5JCX - chains B and D of the 4 polymer chains in the assembly; structure by X-ray diffraction, 1.43 A resolution.

== Chain B (and D) ==
Protein: Pteridine reductase
From: Trypanosoma brucei brucei
Notes: chain D of this document is another copy of the same molecule, construct and numbering; everything in this record applies to it too
UniProt: O76290 (O76290_TRYBB); numbering as in UniProt (aligned over 1-268)
Amino-acid sequence (288 residues; each row starts with the number of its first residue; numbers below 1 keep their minus sign (Met-19 is residue -19)):
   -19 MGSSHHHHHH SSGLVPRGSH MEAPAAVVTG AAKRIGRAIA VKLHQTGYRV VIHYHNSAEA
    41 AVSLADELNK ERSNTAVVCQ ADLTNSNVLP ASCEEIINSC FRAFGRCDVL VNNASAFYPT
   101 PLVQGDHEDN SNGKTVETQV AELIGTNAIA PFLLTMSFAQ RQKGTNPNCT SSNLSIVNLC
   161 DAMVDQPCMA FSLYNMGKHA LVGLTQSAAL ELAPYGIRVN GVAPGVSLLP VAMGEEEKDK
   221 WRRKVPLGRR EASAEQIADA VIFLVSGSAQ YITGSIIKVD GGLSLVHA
Not modelled in the structure: -19 to 1, 104-113, 143-151 (chain D: -19 to 1, 104-112, 143-151)
Construct notes: initiating methionine (-19); expression tag (-18 to 0)
Modified / non-standard residues: Cys168 (S-oxy cysteine; CSX)
Ligand contacts:
  - NP-29 (CC6; 3,5,7-trihydroxy-2-(2-hydroxyphenyl)-4H-1-benzopyran-4-one): Arg14, Ser95, Phe97, Asp161, Cys168, Tyr174, Gly205, Val206, Leu208, Leu209, Pro210, Met213, Trp221
  - NADP (NAP; NADP nicotinamide-adenine-dinucleotide phosphate): Gly10, Arg14, Ile15, Gly16, His33, Tyr34, His35, Asn36, Ser37, Ala61, Asp62, Leu63, Thr64, Asn93, Ala94, Ser95, Ala96, Thr126, Asn127, Leu159, Cys160, Asp161, Tyr174, Lys178, Pro204, Gly205, Val206, Ser207, Leu208
Reported in the primary citation:
  - binding site for NADP: Ser207 to Glu215
  - binding site for NP-29: Arg14, Phe97, Asp161, Tyr174, Gly205, Val206, Leu209, Pro210, Met213, Trp221

== Chain B / chain D interface ==
Pairs across the interface (80; chain B residue first):
  Asn65(B) with Glu117(D), hydrogen bond
  Ser66(B) with Glu117(D)
  Asn67(B) with Glu117(D)
  Leu69(B) with Glu117(D)
  Pro70(B) with Val116(D), hydrophobic; Glu117(D)
  Pro101(B) with Met136(D); Glu191(D)
  Leu102(B) with Phe132(D), hydrophobic; Met136(D); Ala188(D), hydrophobic; Glu191(D), hydrogen bond (backbone-side chain)
  Val103(B) with Ala139(D), hydrophobic; Gln140(D); Tyr195(D)
  Val116(B) with Pro70(D), hydrophobic; Phe132(D), hydrophobic; Leu133(D), hydrophobic; Met136(D), hydrophobic
  Glu117(B) with Asn65(D), hydrogen bond; Ser66(D); Asn67(D); Leu69(D); Pro70(D); Leu133(D)
  Val120(B) with Ile129(D), hydrophobic
  Ala128(B) with Met176(D)
  Ile129(B) with Val120(D), hydrophobic; Ile124(D), hydrophobic
  Phe132(B) with Leu102(D), hydrophobic; Val116(D), hydrophobic; Ser172(D); Leu173(D), hydrophobic; Met176(D), hydrophobic
  Leu133(B) with Val116(D), hydrophobic; Glu117(D)
  Met136(B) with Pro101(D); Leu102(D)
  Ala139(B) with Val103(D), hydrophobic
  Gln140(B) with Val103(D)
  Val164(B) with Gln186(D)
  Asp165(B) with Gln186(D), hydrogen bond
  Pro167(B) with Ser187(D); Leu190(D)
  Met169(B) with Leu190(D); Glu191(D)
  Ala170(B) with Glu191(D)
  Ser172(B) with Phe132(D); Ser187(D); Glu191(D)
  Leu173(B) with Phe132(D), hydrophobic
  Asn175(B) with Gly183(D); Ser187(D), hydrogen bond
  Met176(B) with Ala128(D); Phe132(D), hydrophobic; Ala180(D); Leu184(D)
  His179(B) with His179(D); Gly183(D); Gln186(D), hydrogen bond
  Ala180(B) with Met176(D)
  Val182(B) with His179(D)
  Gly183(B) with Asn175(D), hydrogen bond (backbone-side chain); His179(D)
  Leu184(B) with Met176(D)
  Gln186(B) with Val164(D); Asp165(D), hydrogen bond; His179(D), hydrogen bond
  Ser187(B) with Pro167(D); Ser172(D); Asn175(D), hydrogen bond
  Ala188(B) with Leu102(D), hydrophobic
  Leu190(B) with Pro167(D); Met169(D), hydrophobic
  Glu191(B) with Pro101(D); Leu102(D), hydrogen bond (side chain-backbone); Met169(D); Ala170(D); Ser172(D)
  Tyr195(B) with Val103(D)
Interface residues without a listed pair, chain B (43 interface residues in all): Ile124, Thr135, Cys168, Phe171, Leu192
Interface residues without a listed pair, chain D (43 interface residues in all): Thr135, Cys168, Phe171, Val182, Leu192

== In short ==
The chain B/chain D interface involves 43 residues from each chain; the contacts include 11 hydrogen bonds.
Among the polar pairs are Asn65(B)-Glu117(D), Leu102(B)-Glu191(D) and Asp165(B)-Gln186(D). Ligands of chain B:
NADP and NP-29. The paper reports a binding site for NP-29 at Arg14(B), Phe97(B) and Asp161(B) among others; a
binding site for NADP at Ser207(B).
Both chains are Pteridine reductase (Trypanosoma brucei brucei). Entry 5JCX (Trypanosoma brucei PTR1 in
complex with inhibitor NP-29) was determined by X-ray diffraction together with 5JCJ, 5JDC and 5JDI from the
same study.
